Entry 9DMC (X-ray diffraction, 3.00 A resolution); this record covers chain A.

== Chain A ==
Molecule: Poly [ADP-ribose] polymerase 1
From: Homo sapiens
Notes: EC 2.4.2.30, 2.4.2.-; fragment: ADP-ribosyltransferase (ART) domain, residues 788-1012
UniProt: P09874 (PARP1_HUMAN); residues 788-1012 here = UniProt positions 788-1012
Sequence (271 residues; each row starts with the number of its first residue):
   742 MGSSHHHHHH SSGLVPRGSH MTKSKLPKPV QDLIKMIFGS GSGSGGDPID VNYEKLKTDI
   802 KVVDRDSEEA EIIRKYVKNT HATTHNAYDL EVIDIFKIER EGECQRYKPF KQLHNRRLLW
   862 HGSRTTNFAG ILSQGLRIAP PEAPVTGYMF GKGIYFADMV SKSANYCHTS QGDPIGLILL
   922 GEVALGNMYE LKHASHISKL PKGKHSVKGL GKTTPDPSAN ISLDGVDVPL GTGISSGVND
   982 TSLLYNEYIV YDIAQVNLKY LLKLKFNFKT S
Not modelled in the structure: 742-764, 781-788, 1011-1012
Differences from the reference sequence: initiating methionine (742); expression tag (743-787)
Curated features (UniProtKB/Swiss-Prot):
  - active site: Glu-988 (For poly [ADP-ribose] polymerase activity)
  - binding site (NAD(+)): His-862 to Ser-864, Gly-871, Arg-878, Ser-904
  - mutagenesis: Leu-797 (L797P: 1.5% of wild-type activity), His-826 (H826A: Strongly reduced serine ADP-ribosylation, caused by abolished interaction with HPF1; H826E: Decreased polymerase activity, leading to the production of short poly-ADP-ribose chains), Pro-850 to Phe-851 (Abolished interaction with TIMELESS), His-862 (H862A: Poly-ADP-ribosyltransferase activity is impaired while mono-ADP-ribosyltransferase activity is not affected; produces a mixture of short and mono ADP-ribose chains), Arg-865 (R865A: Increased affinity for DNA damage sites), Asn-868 (N868S: 4% of wild-type activity), Ala-870 (A870S/L: Increased DNA-independent poly-ADP-ribosyltransferase activity), Gly-871 (G871L: Increased DNA-independent poly-ADP-ribosyltransferase activity; G871S: Does not affect DNA-independent poly-ADP-ribosyltransferase activity), Pro-882 (P882G: Does not affect DNA-independent poly-ADP-ribosyltransferase activity), Glu-883 to Thr-887 (Does not affect DNA-independent poly-ADP-ribosyltransferase activity), Glu-883 (E883Q: Does not affect ADP-ribosyltransferase activity), Pro-885 (P885G/S: Does not affect DNA-independent poly-ADP-ribosyltransferase activity), 12 further mutagenesis entries in UniProt

== In short ==
Curated annotation (UniProt) lists active-site residue Glu-988, 6 NAD+-binding residues and 27 mutagenesis
sites.
Chain A is Poly [ADP-ribose] polymerase 1 (Homo sapiens); the structure, Human PARP1 ART domain bound to NAD+
analog benzamide adenine dinucleotide and ADP-ribose, was determined by X-ray diffraction (same publication as
9BPY).
